PDB entry 9NRB | X-ray diffraction, 2.65 A resolution | chains A and E of the 6 polymer chains in the assembly

Chain A (and E):
Name: Hemagglutinin HA1 chain
Source organism: Influenza A virus
Notes: chain E of this document is another copy of the same molecule, construct and numbering; everything in this record applies to it too
UniProt: A0A6M2RJB8 (A0A6M2RJB8_9INFA); the construct lacks a stretch of the UniProt sequence, so the offset changes along the chain: 11-55 = UniProt 17-61; 56-83 = UniProt 63-90; 84-96 = UniProt 92-104; 97-125 = UniProt 106-134; 3 more segments
Chain sequence (328 residues; each row starts with the number of its first residue; a row labelled like 125A-125B holds insertion residues (125A, then the next letters in order)):
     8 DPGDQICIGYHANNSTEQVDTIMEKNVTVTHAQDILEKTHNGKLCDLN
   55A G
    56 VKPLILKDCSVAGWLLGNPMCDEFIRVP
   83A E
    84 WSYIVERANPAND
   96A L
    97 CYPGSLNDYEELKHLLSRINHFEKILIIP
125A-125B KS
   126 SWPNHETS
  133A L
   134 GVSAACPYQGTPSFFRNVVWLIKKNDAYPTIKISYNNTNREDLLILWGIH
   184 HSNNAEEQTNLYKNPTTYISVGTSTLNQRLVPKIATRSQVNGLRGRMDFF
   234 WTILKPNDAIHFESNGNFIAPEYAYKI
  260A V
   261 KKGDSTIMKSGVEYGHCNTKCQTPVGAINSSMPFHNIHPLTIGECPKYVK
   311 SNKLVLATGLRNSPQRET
Disordered / not traced: 8, 324-328 (chain E: 324-328)
Disulfide bonds: Cys52-Cys277, Cys64-Cys76, Cys97-Cys139, Cys281-Cys305
Covalent attachments: N-acetylglucosamine (NAG) linked to Asn33, Asn169, Asn289
Sequence notes: expression tag (8-10); engineered mutation Leu226 (Gln238 in A0A6M2RJB8)
Reported in the primary citation:
  - mutagenesis - Q226L: unchanged binding to avian-type receptors
  - mutagenesis - Q226L: increased binding to human-type receptors

Interface between chain A and chain E:
Residue-residue contacts - 17 pairs, chain A then chain E:
  His184(A) - Asn210(E)
  Lys216(A) - Asn210(E)  hydrogen bond (side chain-backbone)
  Lys216(A) - Arg212(E)
  Ala218(A) - Ser203(E)
  Thr219(A) - Gly205(E)
  Thr219(A) - His244(E)
  Arg220(A) - Thr206(E)
  Arg220(A) - Asn210(E)  hydrogen bond
  Arg220(A) - His244(E)
  Ser221(A) - Thr206(E)
  Ser221(A) - Ser207(E)
  Ser221(A) - Asp241(E)  hydrogen bond
  Ser221(A) - Ala242(E)  hydrogen bond (side chain-backbone)
  Ser221(A) - His244(E)  hydrogen bond
  Val223(A) - Ser207(E)
  Arg229(A) - Thr206(E)
  Arg229(A) - Ser207(E)  hydrogen bond (side chain-backbone)
Interface residues without a listed pair, chain A (9 interface residues in all): Ile217
Interface residues without a listed pair, chain E (11 interface residues in all): Leu209, Glu246

Summary:
The interface between chain A and chain E involves 9 residues on one side and 11 on the other, with 6 hydrogen
bonds. Polar contacts include Lys216(A)-Asn210(E), Arg220(A)-Asn210(E) and Ser221(A)-Asp241(E). From the
paper: Q226L of chain A increases binding to human-type receptors; Q226L of chain A leaves binding to
avian-type receptors unchanged.
Both chains are Hemagglutinin HA1 chain (Influenza A virus). Entry 9NRB (Crystal structure of H5 hemagglutinin
Q226L mutant from the influenza virus A/duck/France/1611008h/16 with LSTc) was determined by X-ray diffraction
(same publication as 9NR2 and 9NR5).
